7MT7 - chains 2 and A of the 55 polymer chains in the assembly; structure by electron microscopy, 2.71 A resolution.

Chain 2:
Molecule: 50S ribosomal protein L34
Organism: Mycobacterium tuberculosis (strain ATCC 25618 / H37Rv)
UniProtKB: P9WH93 (RL34_MYCTU); residues 1-47 here = UniProt positions 1-47
Sequence (47 residues; row label = number of the first residue in the row):
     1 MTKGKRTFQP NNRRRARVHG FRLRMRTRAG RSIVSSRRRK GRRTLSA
Not modelled in the structure: 1, 46-47

Chain A:
Molecule: 23S rRNA
Organism: Mycobacterium tuberculosis (strain ATCC 25618 / H37Rv)
Sequence (3138 nucleotides; each row starts with the number of its first residue):
     1 UUGUAAGUGU CUAAGGGCGC AUGGUGGAUG CCUUGGCAUC GAGAGCCGAU GAAGGACGUG
    61 GGAGGCUGCG AUAUGCCUCG GGGAGCUGUC AACCGAGCGU GGAUCCGAGG AUUUCCGAAU
   121 GGGGAAACCC AGCACGAGUG AUGUCGUGCU ACCCGCAUCU GAAUAUAUAG GGUGCGGGAG
   181 GGAACGCGGG GAAGUGAAAC AUCUCAGUAC CCGUAGGAGG AGAAAACAAU UGUGAUUCCG
   241 CAAGUAGUGG CGAGCGAACG CGGAACAGGC UAAACCGCAC GCAUGGGUAA CCGGGUAGGG
   301 GUUGUGUGUG CGGGGUUGUG GGAGGAUAUG UCUCAGCGCU ACCCGGCUGA GAGGCAGUCA
   361 GAAAGUGUCG UGGUUAGCGG AAGUGGCCUG GGAUGGUCUG CCGUAGACGG UGAGAGCCCG
   421 GUACGCGAAA ACCCGGCACC UGCCUAGUAU CAAUUCCCGA GUAGCAGCGG GCCCGUGGAA
   481 UCCGCUGUGA AUCCGCCGGG ACCACCCGGU AAGCCUAAAU ACUCCUCGAU GACCGAUAGC
   541 GGAUUAGUAC CGUGAGGGAA UGGUGAAAAG UACCCCGGGA GGGGAGUGAA AGAGUACCUG
   601 AAACCGUGUG CCUACAAUCC GUCAGAGCCU CCUUUUCCUC UCCGGAGGAG GGUGGUGAUG
   661 GCGUGCCUUU UGAAGAAUGA GCCUGCGAGU CAGGGACAUG UCGCAAGGUU AACCCGUGUG
   721 GGGUAGCCGC AGCGAAAGCG AGUCUGAAUA GGGCGACCCA CACGCGCAUA CGCGCGUGUG
   781 AAUAGUGGCG UGUUCUGGAC CCGAAGCGGA GUGAUCUACC CAUGGCCAGG GUGAAGCGCG
   841 GGUAAGACCG CGUGGAGGCC CGAACCCACU UAGGUUGAAG ACUGAGGGGA UGAGCUGUGG
   901 GUAGGGGUGA AAGGCCAAUC AAACUCCGUG AUAGCUGGUU CUCCCCGAAA UGCAUUUAGG
   961 UGCAGCGUUG CGUGGUUCAC CGCGGAGGUA GAGCUACUGG AUGGCCGAUG GGCCCUACUA
  1021 GGUUACUGAC GUCAGCCAAA CUCCGAAUGC CGUGGUGUAA AGCGUGGCAG UGAGACGGCG
  1081 GGGGAUAAGC UCCGUACGUC GAAAGGGAAA CAGCCCAGAU CGCCGGCUAA GGCCCCCAAG
  1141 CGUGUGCUAA GUGGGAAAGG AUGUGCAGUC GCAAAGACAA CCAGGAGGUU GGCUUAGAAG
  1201 CAGCCACCCU UGAAAGAGUG CGUAAUAGCU CACUGGUCAA GUGAUUGUGC GCCGAUAAUG
  1261 UAGCGGGGCU CAAGCACACC GCCGAAGCCG CGGCACAUCC ACCUUGUGGU GGGUGUGGGU
  1321 AGGGGAGCGU CCCUCAUUCA GCGAAGCCAC CGGGUGACCG GUGGUGGAGG GUGGGGGAGU
  1381 GAGAAUGCAG GCAUGAGUAG CGACAAGGCA AGUGAGAACC UUGCCCGCCG AAAGACCAAG
  1441 GGUUCCUGGG CCAGGCCAGU CCGCCCAGGG UGAGUCGGGA CCUAAGGCGA GGCCGACAGG
  1501 CGUAGUCGAU GGACAACGGG UUGAUAUUCC CGUACCCGUG UGUGGGCGCC CGUGACGAAU
  1561 CAGCGGUACU AACCACCCAA AACCGGAUCG AUCACUCCCC UUCGGGGGUG UGGAGUUCUG
  1621 GGGCUGCGUG GGAACUUCGC UGGUAGUAGU CAAGCGAAGG GGUGACGCAG GAAGGUAGCC
  1681 GUACCAGUCA GUGGUAACAC UGGGGCAAGC CGGUAGGGAG AGCGAUAGGC AAAUCCGUCG
  1741 CUCACUAAUC CUGAGAGGUG ACGCAUAGCC GGUUGAGGCG AAUUCGGUGA UCCUCUGCUG
  1801 CCAAGAAAAG CCUCUAGCGA GCACACACAC GGCCCGUACC CCAAACCGAC ACAGGUGGUC
  1861 AGGUAGAGCA UACCAAGGCG UACGAGAUAA CUAUGGUUAA GGAACUCGGC AAAAUGCCCC
  1921 CGUAACUUCG GGAGAAGGGG GACCGGAAUA UCGUGAACAC CCUUGCGGUG GGAGCGGGAU
  1981 CCGGUCGCAG AAACCAGUGA GGAGCGACUG UUUACUAAAA ACACAGGUCC GUGCGAAGUC
  2041 GCAAGACGAU GUAUACGGAC UGACGCCUGC CCGGUGCUGG AAGGUUAAGA GGACCCGUUA
  2101 ACCCGCAAGG GUGAAGCGGA GAAUUUAAGC CCCAGUAAAC GGCGGUGGUA ACUAUAACCA
  2161 UCCUAAGGUA GCGAAAUUCC UUGUCGGGUA AGUUCCGACC UGCACGAAUG GCGUAACGAC
  2221 UUCUCAACUG UCUCAACCAU AGACUCGGCG AAAUUGCACU ACGAGUAAAG AUGCUCGUUA
  2281 CGCGCGGCAG GACGAAAAGA CCCCGGGACC UUCACUACAA CUUGGUAUUG AUGUUCGGUA
  2341 CGGUUUGUGU AGGAUAGGUG GGAGACUGUG AAACCUCGAC GCCAGUUGGG GCGGAGUCGU
  2401 UGUUGAAAUA CCACUCUGAU CGUAUUGGGC AUCUAACCUC GAACCCUGAA UCGGGUUUAG
  2461 GGACAGUGCC UGGCGGGUAG UUUAACUGGG GCGGUUGCCU CCUAAAAUGU AACGGAGGCG
  2521 CCCAAAGGUU CCCUCAACCU GGACGGCAAU CAGGUGGCGA GUGUAAAUGC ACAAGGGAGC
  2581 UUGACUGCGA GACUUACAAG UCAAGCAGGG ACGAAAGUCG GGAUUAGUGA UCCGGCACCC
  2641 CCGAGUGGAA GGGGUGUCGC UCAACGGAUA AAAGGUACCC CGGGGAUAAC AGGCUGAUCU
  2701 UCCCCAAGAG UCCAUAUCGA CGGGAUGGUU UGGCACCUCG AUGUCGGCUC GUCGCAUCCU
  2761 GGGGCUGGAG CAGGUCCCAA GGGUUGGGCU GUUCGCCCAU UAAAGCGGCA CGCGAGCUGG
  2821 GUUUAGAACG UCGUGAGACA GUUCGGUCUC UAUCCGCCGC GCGCGUCAGA AACUUGAGGA
  2881 AACCUGUCCC UAGUACGAGA GGACCGGGAC GGACGAACCU CUGGUGCACC AGUUGUCCCG
  2941 CCAGGGGCAC CGCUGGAUAG CCACGUUCGG UCAGGAUAAC CGCUGAAAGC AUCUAAGCGG
  3001 GAAACCUUCU CCAAGAUCAG GUUUCUCACC CACUUGGUGG GAUAAGGCCC CCCGCAGAAC
  3061 ACGGGUUCAA UAGGUCAGAC CUGGAAGCUC AGUAAUGGGU GUAGGGAACU GGUGCUAACC
  3121 GGCCGAAAAC UUACAACA
Not modelled in the structure: 1-4, 1013-1022, 3133-3138
Modified residues: 5MU (5-methyluridine 5'-monophosphate) at position 2177; OMG (o2'-methylguanosine-5'-monophosphate) at position 2791
Metal / ion sites: Mg2+ site 1: C31, G1370; Mg2+ site 2: C46, G217; Mg2+ site 3: G60, G65, U89; Mg2+ site 4 near U72 (its only coordinating residue here); Mg2+ site 5 near U120 (its only coordinating residue here); Mg2+ site 6: A162, U166; Mg2+ site 7: G194, U2481; Mg2+ site 8 near G194 (its only coordinating residue here); Mg2+ site 9: A199, C200; Mg2+ site 10 near G220 (its only coordinating residue here); Mg2+ site 11 near C251 (its only coordinating residue here); Mg2+ site 12: G379, G421; 159 more Mg2+ sites not listed
Ligand contacts: N-formylmethionine (FME): G2299, A2300, C2301, A2689, U2823

Interface between chain 2 and chain A:
Pairs across the interface (92; chain 2 residue first):
  Thr2(2) - U817(A)  hydrogen bond to the phosphate
  Thr2(2) - C867(A)  hydrogen bond to the phosphate
  Thr2(2) - A2014(A)  base contact
  Lys3(2) - C882(A)  phosphate contact
  Lys3(2) - U883(A)  salt bridge to the phosphate
  Lys3(2) - G1854(A)  hydrogen bond to the phosphate
  Lys3(2) - G1855(A)  salt bridge to the phosphate
  Gly4(2) - G1854(A)  hydrogen bond to the base
  Gly4(2) - G1855(A)  sugar contact
  Lys5(2) - C816(A)  salt bridge to the phosphate
  Lys5(2) - U817(A)  salt bridge to the phosphate
  Arg6(2) - C816(A)  sugar contact
  Arg6(2) - A918(A)  hydrogen bond to the base
  Arg6(2) - C1847(A)  sugar contact
  Arg6(2) - G1848(A)  hydrogen bond to the sugar
  Thr7(2) - U815(A)  hydrogen bond to the sugar
  Thr7(2) - C816(A)  sugar contact
  Thr7(2) - A917(A)  base contact
  Phe8(2) - U553(A)  sugar contact
  Phe8(2) - U815(A)  sugar contact
  Phe8(2) - C1847(A)  hydrogen bond to the sugar
  Gln9(2) - U815(A)  hydrogen bond to the sugar
  Gln9(2) - C816(A)  phosphate contact
  Gln9(2) - C1847(A)  sugar contact
  Pro10(2) - A1439(A)  sugar contact
  Pro10(2) - G1440(A)  sugar contact
  Pro10(2) - C1847(A)  sugar contact
  Asn11(2) - U815(A)  base contact
  Asn11(2) - G899(A)  hydrogen bond to the phosphate
  Asn11(2) - A1439(A)  phosphate contact
  Asn11(2) - G1440(A)  phosphate contact
  Asn12(2) - A125(A)  base contact
  Asn12(2) - G1440(A)  hydrogen bond to the phosphate
  Asn12(2) - G1441(A)  hydrogen bond to the phosphate
  Arg13(2) - A125(A)  base contact
  Arg13(2) - G899(A)  phosphate contact
  Arg13(2) - G1508(A)  hydrogen bond to the phosphate
  Arg13(2) - A1509(A)  salt bridge to the phosphate
  Arg14(2) - U815(A)  salt bridge to the phosphate
  Arg14(2) - G899(A)  salt bridge to the phosphate
  Arg14(2) - G900(A)  salt bridge to the phosphate
  Arg15(2) - U553(A)  hydrogen bond to the phosphate
  Arg15(2) - G554(A)  salt bridge to the phosphate
  Arg15(2) - U815(A)  base contact
  Ala16(2) - A125(A)  sugar contact
  Ala16(2) - A126(A)  phosphate contact
  Arg17(2) - A125(A)  salt bridge to the phosphate
  Arg17(2) - G900(A)  salt bridge to the phosphate
  Val18(2) - G813(A)  phosphate contact
  His19(2) - U553(A)  hydrogen bond to the sugar
  His19(2) - G554(A)  sugar contact
  His19(2) - G813(A)  salt bridge to the phosphate
  Gly20(2) - A126(A)  phosphate contact
  Phe21(2) - G117(A)  sugar contact
  Phe21(2) - A126(A)  stacking on the base
  Arg22(2) - G124(A)  base contact
  Arg22(2) - A125(A)  salt bridge to the phosphate
  Arg22(2) - A126(A)  hydrogen bond to the phosphate
  Arg24(2) - G554(A)  hydrogen bond to the sugar
  Arg24(2) - A555(A)  sugar contact
  Arg24(2) - U812(A)  phosphate contact
  Arg24(2) - G813(A)  salt bridge to the phosphate
  Met25(2) - A118(A)  phosphate contact
  Arg28(2) - C212(A)  salt bridge to the phosphate
  Arg28(2) - G213(A)  salt bridge to the phosphate
  Arg28(2) - A1498(A)  hydrogen bond to the sugar
  Arg28(2) - G1499(A)  phosphate contact
  Ala29(2) - G811(A)  phosphate contact
  Ala29(2) - U812(A)  phosphate contact
  Ile33(2) - A555(A)  phosphate contact
  Ile33(2) - G556(A)  phosphate contact
  Ile33(2) - U812(A)  sugar contact
  Ser35(2) - G182(A)  phosphate contact
  Ser36(2) - G556(A)  hydrogen bond to the phosphate
  Arg37(2) - A555(A)  salt bridge to the phosphate
  Arg37(2) - G556(A)  salt bridge to the phosphate
  Arg38(2) - A53(A)  base contact
  Arg38(2) - G54(A)  hydrogen bond to the sugar
  Arg39(2) - G182(A)  salt bridge to the phosphate
  Arg39(2) - A183(A)  salt bridge to the phosphate
  Lys40(2) - G547(A)  base contact
  Lys40(2) - G557(A)  salt bridge to the phosphate
  Lys40(2) - G558(A)  hydrogen bond to the base
  Gly41(2) - G547(A)  sugar contact
  Gly41(2) - U548(A)  phosphate contact
  Arg42(2) - G547(A)  hydrogen bond to the sugar
  Arg42(2) - U548(A)  salt bridge to the phosphate
  Arg42(2) - G556(A)  hydrogen bond to the base
  Arg42(2) - G557(A)  hydrogen bond to the base
  Arg42(2) - G558(A)  hydrogen bond to the base
  Arg43(2) - U548(A)  hydrogen bond to the phosphate
  Leu45(2) - A126(A)  base contact
Interface residues without a listed pair, chain 2 (39 interface residues in all): Arg26, Gly30, Arg31
Interface residues without a listed pair, chain A (50 interface residues in all): G181, U545, A549, A814, C1488, C1846

Summary:
Chain 2 and chain A form an interface of 39 and 50 residues respectively; the contacts include 26 hydrogen
bonds, 22 salt bridges and 1 aromatic stacking contact. Polar pairs include Gly4(2)-G1854(A), Arg6(2)-A918(A)
and Lys40(2)-G558(A). Chain A binds N-formylmethionine.
Chain 2 is 50S ribosomal protein L34 and chain A is 23S rRNA, both from Mycobacterium tuberculosis (strain
ATCC 25618 / H37Rv); the structure, Mtb 70S with P and E site tRNAs, was determined by electron microscopy,
deposited together with 7MSC, 7MSH, 7MSM, 7MSZ, 7MT2 and 7MT3.
